8UTC - chains A and E of the 3 polymer chains in the assembly; structure by X-ray diffraction, 2.40 A resolution.

== Chain A ==
Protein: HLA class I histocompatibility antigen, B alpha chain
From: Homo sapiens
Notes: fragment: extracellular domain
UniProt: P01889 (HLAB_HUMAN); residues 1-275 here correspond to UniProt positions 25-299 (UniProt number = residue number + 24)
Chain sequence (276 residues; each row starts with the number of its first residue; numbering starts at 0):
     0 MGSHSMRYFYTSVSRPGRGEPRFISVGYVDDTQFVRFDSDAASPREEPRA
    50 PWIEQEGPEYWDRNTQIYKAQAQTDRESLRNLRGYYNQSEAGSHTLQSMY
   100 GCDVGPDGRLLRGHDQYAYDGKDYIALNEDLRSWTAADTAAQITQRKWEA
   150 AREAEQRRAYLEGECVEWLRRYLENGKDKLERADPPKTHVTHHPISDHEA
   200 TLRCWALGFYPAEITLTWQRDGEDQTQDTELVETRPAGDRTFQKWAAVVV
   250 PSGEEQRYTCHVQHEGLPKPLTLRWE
Unresolved in the structure: 0
Disulfides: Cys101-Cys164, Cys203-Cys259
Differences from the reference sequence: initiating methionine (0)
UniProt features mapped onto this chain:
  - region: Glu275 (Connecting peptide)
  - motif: Ser77 to Gly83 (Bw6 motif)
  - binding site (a peptide antigen): Asn63, Tyr84, Thr143, Lys146, Glu152, Tyr159, Tyr171
  - glycosylation: Asn86 (N-linked (GlcNAc...) asparagine)

== Chain E ==
Protein: Nucleoprotein
Notes: fragment: residues 105-113 (Uniprot numbering)
UniProt: P0DTC9 (NCAP_SARS2); residues 1-9 here correspond to UniProt positions 105-113 (UniProt number = residue number + 104)
Chain sequence (9 residues; each row starts with the number of its first residue):
     1 SPRWYFFYL
Differences from the reference sequence: engineered mutation Phe7 (Tyr111 in P0DTC9)

== Interface between chain A and chain E ==
Residue-residue contacts (46; chain A residue first):
  Met5(A) - Ser1(E)
  Tyr7(A) - Ser1(E)  hydrogen bond (side chain-backbone)
  Tyr7(A) - Pro2(E)
  Tyr9(A) - Pro2(E)
  Tyr59(A) - Ser1(E)
  Arg62(A) - Trp4(E)
  Asn63(A) - Ser1(E)  hydrogen bond
  Asn63(A) - Pro2(E)
  Ile66(A) - Pro2(E)
  Ile66(A) - Arg3(E)
  Ile66(A) - Trp4(E)  hydrophobic
  Ile66(A) - Phe6(E)
  Tyr67(A) - Pro2(E)
  Ala69(A) - Phe6(E)  hydrophobic
  Gln70(A) - Phe6(E)
  Thr73(A) - Phe6(E)
  Thr73(A) - Phe7(E)
  Thr73(A) - Tyr8(E)
  Glu76(A) - Tyr8(E)
  Ser77(A) - Phe7(E)
  Ser77(A) - Tyr8(E)
  Ser77(A) - Leu9(E)  hydrogen bond (side chain-backbone)
  Asn80(A) - Leu9(E)  hydrogen bond (side chain-backbone)
  Tyr84(A) - Leu9(E)  hydrogen bond (side chain-backbone)
  Leu95(A) - Leu9(E)  hydrophobic
  Tyr99(A) - Pro2(E)
  Tyr99(A) - Arg3(E)  hydrogen bond (side chain-backbone)
  Asp114(A) - Arg3(E)  salt bridge
  Tyr116(A) - Arg3(E)
  Tyr116(A) - Leu9(E)  hydrophobic
  Tyr123(A) - Leu9(E)  hydrophobic
  Thr143(A) - Leu9(E)  hydrogen bond (side chain-backbone)
  Lys146(A) - Tyr8(E)
  Lys146(A) - Leu9(E)  hydrogen bond (side chain-backbone)
  Trp147(A) - Tyr8(E)  hydrogen bond (side chain-backbone)
  Trp147(A) - Leu9(E)  hydrophobic
  Glu152(A) - Phe7(E)
  Gln155(A) - Tyr5(E)
  Gln155(A) - Phe7(E)
  Arg156(A) - Arg3(E)
  Arg156(A) - Phe7(E)
  Tyr159(A) - Ser1(E)  hydrogen bond (side chain-backbone)
  Tyr159(A) - Arg3(E)
  Glu163(A) - Trp4(E)  hydrogen bond
  Trp167(A) - Ser1(E)
  Tyr171(A) - Ser1(E)  hydrogen bond (side chain-backbone)
Also at the interface, not in a pair above, chain A (32 interface residues in all): Glu45, Leu81

== Overview ==
The interface between chain A and chain E involves 32 residues on one side and 9 on the other; the contacts
include 12 hydrogen bonds and 1 salt bridge. Polar contacts include Asp114(A)-Arg3(E), Tyr7(A)-Ser1(E) and
Asn63(A)-Ser1(E). UniProt lists 7 peptide antigen-binding residues on chain A.
Chain A is HLA class I histocompatibility antigen, B alpha chain (Homo sapiens) and chain E is Nucleoprotein;
the structure, HUMAN LEUKOCYTE ANTIGEN B*07:02 IN COMPLEX WITH SARS-COV2 EPITOPE N105-113 (Y111F mutant), was
determined by X-ray diffraction.
